Entry 4V4V (electron microscopy, 15.00 A resolution (very low resolution: no residue pairs are listed; an interface is given only as per-side residue counts)); this record covers chains B0 and B3 of the 52 polymer chains in the assembly.

[Chain B0]
Molecule: 23S ribosomal RNA
Organism: Escherichia coli
Sequence (2740 nucleotides; row label = number of the first residue in the row; note: 147 numbers in that range are skipped by the numbering (no residue carries them; nothing is unmodelled there)):
    16 CGUACACGGUGGAUGCCCUGGCAGUCA
    44 AGGCGAUGAAGGACGUGCUAAUCUGCGAUAAGCGUCGGUAAGGUGAUAUG
    94 AACCGUU
   102 UAACCGGCGAUUUCCGAAUGGGGAA
   128 CCC
   140 CG
   149 AUCAUU
   161 AUCCA
   172 AAUGAGGCGAACCGGGGGAACUGAAACAUCUAAGUACCCCGAGGAAAAGA
   222 AAUCAACCGAGAUUCCCCCAGUAGCGGCGAGCGAACGGGGAGCAGCCC
   271 GAGCCU
   278 AAUCAGUGUGUGUGUU
   295 GUGGAAGCGUCUGGAAAGGCGCGCGAUACAGGGUGACAGCCCCGUACAC
   347 AAUGCACAUGCUGU
   362 AGCUCGAUGAGUAGGGCGGG
   383 C
   385 CGUGGUA
   393 CCUGUCUGAAUAUGGGGGGACCAUCCUCCAAGGCUAAAUACUC
   437 UGACUGACCGAUAGUGAACCAGUACCGUGAGGGAAAGGCGAAAAGAACCC
   487 CGGCGAGGGGAGUGAAAAAGAACCUGAAACCGUGUACGUACAAGCAGUGG
   537 GAGGCACCUUAUGCGUGUUAUGGCGUGCCUUUUGUAUAAUGGGUCAGCGA
   587 CUUAUAUUCUGUAGCAAGGUUAACC
   617 GGGGAGCCGAAGGGAAACCGAGUCUUAAC
   647 GGGCGUUAAGUUGCAGGGUAUAGACCCGAAACCCGGUGAUCUAGCCAUGG
   697 GCAGGUUGAAGGUUGGGUAACACUAACUGGAGGACCGAACCGACUAAUGU
   747 UGAAAAAUUAGCGGAUGACUUGUGGCUGGGGGUGAAAGGCCAAUCAAACC
   797 GGGAGAUAGCUGGUUCUCCCCGAAAGCUAUUUAGGUAGCGCCUCGUGAAU
   848 CAUCUCCGGGGGUAGAGCACUGUUUCGGCAAGGGGGUC
   891 GACUU
   897 CCAACCCGAUGCAAACUGCGAAUACCGGAG
   928 AUGUUAUCACGGGAGACACACGGCGGGUG
   958 UAACGUCCGUCGUGAAGAGGGAAACAACCCAGACCGC
   996 AGCUAAGGUCCCAAAGUCAUGGUUAAGUGGGAAACGAUGUGGGAAGGCCC
  1046 AGACAGCCAGGAUGUUGGCUUAGAAGCAGCCAUCAUUUAAAGAAAGCGUA
  1096 AUAGCUCACUGGUCGAGUCGGCCUGCGCGGAAGAUGUA
  1135 CGGGGCUAAACCAUGCACCGAAGCUGCGGCAGCGACG
  1173 UUAUGCGUUGUUGGGUAGGGGAGCGUUCUGUA
  1206 GCCUGCGAAGGUGUGCUGUGAGGCAUGCUGGAGGUAUCAGAAGUGCGAAU
  1256 GCUGACAUAAGUAACGAUAAAGCGGGUGAAAAGCCCGCUCGCCGGAAGAC
  1306 CAAGGGUUCCUGUCCAACGUUAAUCGGGGCAGGGUGAGUCGA
  1349 CCCUAAGGCGAGGCCGAAAGGCGUAGUCGAUGGGAAACAGGUUAAUAUUC
  1399 CUGUACUUGGUGUGUGGGUGAUGGAGGGACGGAGAAGGCUAUGUUAUGCC
  1449 AAGCUAUGGCUGCUGGUUGGUACGCUCAAGGGCGAUCGGGUCAGAAAAUC
  1499 UACCGGUCACAUGCCUCAGACGUAUCGGGAGCUUCCUCGGAAGCGAAGUA
  1549 ACAAA
  1555 GCCCU
  1561 CUUCCAGGAAAAGCUUCUAAACGUUGAAACAUGUCAAAUCGUACCCCAAA
  1611 CCGACACAGGUGGUCAGGUAGAGAAUACCA
  1642 GGCGCUUGAGAGAACUCGGGUGAAGGAACUAGGCAAAAUGGUGCCGUAAC
  1692 UUCGGGAGAAGGCACGCUGAU
  1716 UAG
  1728 CUCGC
  1741 CUG
  1746 AUCAGUCGAAGAUACCAGCUGGCUGCAACUGUUUAUUAAAAACACAGCAC
  1796 UGUGCAAACACGAAAGUGGACGUAUACGGUGUGACGCCUGCCCGGUGCCG
  1846 GAAGGUUAA
  1859 UGGGGUU
  1869 GCAA
  1877 AGCUCU
  1887 CGAAGCCCCGGUAAACGGCGGCCGUAACUAUAACGGUCCUAAGGUAGCGA
  1937 AAUUCCUUGUCGGGUAAGUUCCGACCUGCACGAAUGGCGUAAUGAUGGCC
  1987 AGGCUGUCUCCACCCGAGACUCAGUGAAAUUGAACUCGCUGUGAAGAUGC
  2037 AGUGUACCCGCGGCAAGACGGAAAGACCCCGUGAACCUUUACUAUAGCUU
  2087 GACACUGAACAUUGAGCCUUGAUGUGUAGGAUAGGUGGGAGGCUUUGAAG
  2137 UGUGGACGCCAGUCUGCAUGGAGCCGGCCUUGAAAUACCACCCUUUAAUG
  2187 UUUGAUGUUCUAAC
  2207 CCG
  2211 AAUCCGG
  2223 GGACAGUGUCUGGUGGGUAGUUUGACUGGGGCGGUCUCCUCCUAAAGAGU
  2273 AACGGAGGAGCACGAAGGUUGGCUAAUCCUGG
  2310 CAUCAGGAGGUUAGUGCAAUGGCAUAAGCCAGCUUGACUGCGAGCGUGAC
  2360 GGCGCGAGCAGGUGCGAAAGCAGGUCAUAGUGAUCCGGUGGU
  2403 CUGAAUGGAAGGGCCAUCG
  2423 UCAACGGA
  2433 AAAGGUACUCCGGGGAUAACAGGCUGAUACCGCCCAAGAGUUCAUAUCGA
  2483 CGGCGGUGUUUGGCACCUCGAUGUCGGCUCAUCACAUCCUGGGGCUGAAG
  2533 UAGGUCCCAAGGGUAUGGCUGUUCGCCAUUUAAAGUGGUACGCGAGCUGG
  2583 GUUUAGAACGUCGUGAGACAGUUCGGUCCCUAUCUGCCGUGGGCG
  2631 GAGAACUGAGGGGGGCUGCUCCUAGUACGAGAGGACCGGAGUGGACGCAU
  2681 CACUGGUGUUCGGGUUGUCA
  2702 GCCA
  2707 UGGCACUGCCCGGUAGCUAAAUGCGG
  2734 AGAGAUAAGUGCUGAAAGCAUCUAAGCACGAAACUUGCCCCGAGAUGAGU
  2784 UCUCCC
  2808 GAAGGAACGUUGAAGACGACGACGUUGAUAGGCCGGGUGUGUAAGCGCAG
  2858 CAAUGCGUUGAGCUAACCGGUACUAAUGAACCGAGGUCUUGACCA

[Chain B3]
Name: 50S ribosomal protein L7/L12
Organism: Escherichia coli
UniProtKB: P0A7K2 (RL7_ECOLI); residue numbers follow UniProt; this construct covers 2-120
Amino-acid sequence (119 residues; each row starts with the number of its first residue):
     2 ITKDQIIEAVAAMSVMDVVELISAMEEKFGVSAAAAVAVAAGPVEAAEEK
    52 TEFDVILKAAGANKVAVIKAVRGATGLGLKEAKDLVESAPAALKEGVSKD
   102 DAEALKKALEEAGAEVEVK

[Interface between chain B0 and chain B3]
At this resolution (15 A) residue pairs are not listed: 16 residues of chain B0 and 31 of chain B3 lie at the interface.

[Summary]
16 residues of chain B0 face 31 of chain B3 across their interface.
Here chain B0 is 23S ribosomal RNA and chain B3 is 50S ribosomal protein L7/L12, both from Escherichia coli.
Entry 4V4V (Structure of a pre-translocational E. coli ribosome obtained by fitting atomic models for RNA and
protein ...) was determined by electron microscopy, deposited together with 4V4W.
